Entry 7SSV (electron microscopy, 3.39 A resolution); this record covers chains B and H of the 6 polymer chains in the assembly.

== Chain B ==
Molecule: Potassium voltage-gated channel subfamily A member 3, Green fluorescent protein fusion
Source organism: Homo sapiens
UniProtKB: chimeric construct of P22001, P42212: residues 1-575 from P22001 (KCNA3_HUMAN) positions 1-575 (same numbers); residues 590-826 from P42212 positions 2-238 (UniProt number = residue number - 588)
Sequence (856 residues; numbered 1 to 856; the number before each row is that of its first residue):
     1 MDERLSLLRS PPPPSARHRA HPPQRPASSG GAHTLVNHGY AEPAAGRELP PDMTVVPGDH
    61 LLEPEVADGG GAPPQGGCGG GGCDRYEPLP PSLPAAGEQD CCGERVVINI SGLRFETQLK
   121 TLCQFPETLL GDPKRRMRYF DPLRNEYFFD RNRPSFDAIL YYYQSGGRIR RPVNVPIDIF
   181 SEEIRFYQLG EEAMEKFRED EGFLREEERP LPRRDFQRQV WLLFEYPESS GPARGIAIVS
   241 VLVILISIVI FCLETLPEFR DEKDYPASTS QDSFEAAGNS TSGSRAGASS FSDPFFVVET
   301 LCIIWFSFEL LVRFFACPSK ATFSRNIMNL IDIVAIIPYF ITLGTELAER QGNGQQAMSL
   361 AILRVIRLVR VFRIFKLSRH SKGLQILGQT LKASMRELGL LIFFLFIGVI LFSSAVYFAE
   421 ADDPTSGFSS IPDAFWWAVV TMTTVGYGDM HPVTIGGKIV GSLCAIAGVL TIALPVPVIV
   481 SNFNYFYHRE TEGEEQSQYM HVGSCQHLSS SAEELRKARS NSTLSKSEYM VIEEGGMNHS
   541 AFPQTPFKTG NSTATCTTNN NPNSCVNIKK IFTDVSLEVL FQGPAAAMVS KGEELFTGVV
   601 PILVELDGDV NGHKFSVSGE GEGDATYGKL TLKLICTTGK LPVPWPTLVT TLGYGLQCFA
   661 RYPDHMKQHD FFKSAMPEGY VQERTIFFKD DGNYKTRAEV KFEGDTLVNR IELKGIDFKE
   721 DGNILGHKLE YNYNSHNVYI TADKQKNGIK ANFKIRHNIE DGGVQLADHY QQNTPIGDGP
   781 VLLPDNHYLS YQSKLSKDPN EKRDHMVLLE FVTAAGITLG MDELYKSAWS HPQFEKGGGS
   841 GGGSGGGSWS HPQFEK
Disordered / not traced: 1-102, 260-288, 349-358, 492-856
Differences from the reference sequence: linker (576-589); conflict Leu634 (Phe46 in P42212), Leu652 (Phe64 in P42212), Gly653 (Ser65 in P42212), Leu656 (Val68 in P42212), Ala660 (Ser72 in P42212), Thr741 (Met153 in P42212), Ala751 (Val163 in P42212), Gly763 (Ser175 in P42212), Tyr791 (Thr203 in P42212), Lys794 (Ala206 in P42212), Leu819 (His231 in P42212); expression tag (827-856)
UniProt features mapped onto this chain:
  - modified residue: Tyr654 (Z: -2,3-didehydrotyrosine)
Metal / ion sites: K+ site 1: Thr444, Val445 (shared with 2 residues of chain A; 2 residues of chain C; 2 residues of chain D); K+ site 2: Thr444 (shared with 1 residue of chain A; 1 residue of chain C; 1 residue of chain D); K+ site 3: Gly446 (shared with 1 residue of chain A; 2 residues of chain C; 1 residue of chain D)
Reported in the primary citation:
  - specificity-determining residues: Gly427, His451 (by similarity / conservation)

== Chain H ==
Molecule: Fab-ShK fusion, heavy chain
Notes: antibody fragment or engineered binder
Sequence (270 residues; numbered 1 to 270; the number before each row is that of its first residue):
     1 QVQLREWGAG LLKPSETLSL TCAVYGGSFS DKYWSWIRQP PGKGLEWIGS INHSGSTNYN
    61 PSLKSRVTIS VDTSKNQFSL KLSSVTAADT AVYYCTSVHQ ETKKYQSRSC IDTIPKSRCT
   121 AFQCKHSMKY RLSFCRKTCG TCSYTYNYEW HVDVWGQGLL VTVSSASTKG PSVFPLAPSS
   181 KSTSGGTAAL GCLVKDYFPE PVTVSWNSGA LTSGVHTFPA VLQSSGLYSL SSVVTVPSSS
   241 LGTQTYICNV NHKPSNTKVD KKVEPKSCDK
Disordered / not traced: 104-107, 143-146, 270
Disulfides: Cys110-Cys142, Cys119-Cys135, Cys124-Cys139

== Interface between chain B and chain H ==
Contacting residue pairs - 10 pairs, chain B then chain H:
  Pro424(B) - Phe122(H)
  Ser426(B) - Phe122(H)
  Tyr447(B) - Lys129(H)  hydrogen bond (backbone-side chain)
  Gly448(B) - Gln123(H)
  Asp449(B) - Gln123(H)  hydrogen bond (backbone-side chain)
  His451(B) - Phe122(H)
  His451(B) - Gln123(H)
  His451(B) - His126(H)
  His451(B) - Ser127(H)  hydrogen bond
  Val453(B) - Phe122(H)  hydrophobic
Interface residues without a listed pair, chain B (9 interface residues in all): Thr425, Met450
Interface residues without a listed pair, chain H (6 interface residues in all): Tyr130
From the paper, about this interface:
  - specific contacts: His451(B)-Ser127(H) (hydrogen bond)

== Overview ==
Chain B and chain H form an interface of 9 and 6 residues respectively; the contacts include 3 hydrogen bonds.
Polar pairs include Tyr447(B)-Lys129(H), Asp449(B)-Gln123(H) and His451(B)-Ser127(H). The paper describes a
hydrogen bond between His451(B) and Ser127(H). Thr444(B) and Val445(B) coordinate K+ site 1. From the paper:
specificity determinants Gly427(B) and His451(B).
Here chain B is Potassium voltage-gated channel subfamily A member 3, Green fluorescent protein fusion (Homo
sapiens) and chain H is Fab-ShK fusion, heavy chain. Entry 7SSV (Structure of human Kv1.3 with Fab-ShK fusion)
was determined by electron microscopy, deposited together with 8DFL, 7SSX, 7SSY and 7SSZ.
